Entry 6YT9 (electron microscopy, 2.70 A resolution); this record covers chains 4 and u of the 15 polymer chains in the assembly.

== Chain 4 ==
Molecule: 16S ribosomal RNA
Organism: Acinetobacter baumannii
Sequence (1544 nucleotides; row label = number of the first residue in the row):
     1 UUUAACUGAAGAGUUUGAUCAUGGCUCAGAUUGAACGCUGGCGGCAGGCU
    51 UAACACAUGCAAGUCGAGCGGGGGAAGGUAGCUUGCUACCGGACCUAGCG
   101 GCGGACGGGUGAGUAAUGCUUAGGAAUCUGCCUAUUAGUGGGGGACAACA
   151 UCUCGAAAGGGAUGCUAAUACCGCAUACGUCCUACGGGAGAAAGCAGGGG
   201 AUCUUCGGACCUUGCGCUAAUAGAUGAGCCUAAGUCGGAUUAGCUAGUUG
   251 GUGGGGUAAAGGCCUACCAAGGCGACGAUCUGUAGCGGGUCUGAGAGGAU
   301 GAUCCGCCACACUGGGACUGAGACACGGCCCAGACUCCUACGGGAGGCAG
   351 CAGUGGGGAAUAUUGGACAAUGGGGGGAACCCUGAUCCAGCCAUGCCGCG
   401 UGUGUGAAGAAGGCCUUAUGGUUGUAAAGCACUUUAAGCGAGGAGGAGGC
   451 UACUUUAGUUAAUACCUAGAGAUAGUGGACGUUACUCGCAGAAUAAGCAC
   501 CGGCUAACUCUGUGCCAGCAGCCGCGGUAAUACAGAGGGUGCGAGCGUUA
   551 AUCGGAUUUACUGGGCGUAAAGCGUGCGUAGGCGGCUUAUUAAGUCGGAU
   601 GUGAAAUCCCCGAGCUUAACUUGGGAAUUGCAUUCGAUACUGGUGAGCUA
   651 GAGUAUGGGAGAGGAUGGUAGAAUUCCAGGUGUAGCGGUGAAAUGCGUAG
   701 AGAUCUGGAGGAAUACCGAUGGCGAAGGCAGCCAUCUGGCCUAAUACUGA
   751 CGCUGAGGUACGAAAGCAUGGGGAGCAAACAGGAUUAGAUACCCUGGUAG
   801 UCCAUGCCGUAAACGAUGUCUACUAGCCGUUGGGGCCUUUGAGGCUUUAG
   851 UGGCGCAGCUAACGCGAUAAGUAGACCGCCUGGGGAGUACGGUCGCAAGA
   901 CUAAAACUCAAAUGAAUUGACGGGGGCCCGCACAAGCGGUGGAGCAUGUG
   951 GUUUAAUUCGAUGCAACGCGAAGAACCUUACCUGGCCUUGACAUACUAGA
  1001 AACUUUCCAGAGAUGGAUUGGUGCCUUCGGGAAUCUAGAUACAGGUGCUG
  1051 CAUGGCUGUCGUCAGCUCGUGUCGUGAGAUGUUGGGUUAAGUCCCGCAAC
  1101 GAGCGCAACCCUUUUCCUUACUUGCCAGCAUUUCGGAUGGGAACUUUAAG
  1151 GAUACUGCCAGUGACAAACUGGAGGAAGGCGGGGACGACGUCAAGUCAUC
  1201 AUGGCCCUUACGGCCAGGGCUACACACGUGCUACAAUGGUCGGUACAAAG
  1251 GGUUGCUACACAGCGAUGUGAUGCUAAUCUCAAAAAGCCGAUCGUAGUCC
  1301 GGAUUGGAGUCUGCAACUCGACUCCAUGAAGUCGGAAUCGCUAGUAAUCG
  1351 CGGAUCAGAAUGCCGCGGUGAAUACGUUCCCGGGCCUUGUACACACCGCC
  1401 CGUCACACCAUGGGAGUUUGUUGCACCAGAAGUAGCUAGCCUAACUGCAA
  1451 AGAGGGCGGUUACCACGGUGUGGCCGAUGACUGGGGUGAAGUCGUAACAA
  1501 GGUAGCCGUAGGGGAACCUGCGGCUGGAUCACCUCCUUAACGAA
Not modelled in the structure: 1-1384, 1531-1544
Metal / ion sites: Mg2+ site 1: A1496, A1497, G1502; Mg2+ site 2: A1497, G1502, G1505; Mg2+ site 3 near G1505 (its only coordinating residue here); Mg2+ site 4 near G1520 (its only coordinating residue here)

== Chain u ==
Molecule: 30S ribosomal protein S20
Organism: Acinetobacter baumannii
Reference sequence: D0C7N1 (D0C7N1_ACIB2); numbering as in UniProt (aligned over 1-88)
Amino-acid sequence (88 residues; row label = number of the first residue in the row):
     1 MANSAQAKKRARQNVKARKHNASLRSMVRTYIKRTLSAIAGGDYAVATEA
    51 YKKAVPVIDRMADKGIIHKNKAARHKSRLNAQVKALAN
Not modelled in the structure: 1, 88
Metal / ion sites: Mg2+: Gln6 (shared with 2 residues of chain 2)

== Chain 4 / chain u interface ==
Residue-residue contacts (16; chain 4 residue first):
  G1432(4) - Arg18(u)  hydrogen bond to the phosphate
  U1433(4) - Arg18(u)  salt bridge to the phosphate
  A1434(4) - Arg29(u)  salt bridge to the phosphate
  G1435(4) - Arg29(u)  phosphate contact
  G1435(4) - Lys33(u)  salt bridge to the phosphate
  C1436(4) - Lys33(u)  salt bridge to the phosphate
  G1454(4) - Met27(u)  hydrogen bond to the sugar
  G1454(4) - Thr30(u)  sugar contact
  G1454(4) - Arg34(u)  salt bridge to the phosphate
  G1455(4) - Ser23(u)  hydrogen bond to the sugar
  G1455(4) - Ser26(u)  hydrogen bond to the phosphate
  G1455(4) - Met27(u)  hydrogen bond to the phosphate
  G1455(4) - Thr30(u)  hydrogen bond to the phosphate
  G1456(4) - Ala22(u)  phosphate contact
  G1456(4) - Ser23(u)  phosphate contact
  G1456(4) - Ser26(u)  hydrogen bond to the phosphate
Also at the interface, not in a pair above, chain 4 (10 interface residues in all): A1444, A1453
Also at the interface, not in a pair above, chain u (11 interface residues in all): His20, Tyr31

== Summary ==
The interface between chain 4 and chain u involves 10 residues on one side and 11 on the other; the contacts
include 7 hydrogen bonds and 5 salt bridges. Polar pairs include G1454(4)-Met27(u), G1455(4)-Ser23(u) and
G1432(4)-Arg18(u).
Here chain 4 is 16S ribosomal RNA and chain u is 30S ribosomal protein S20, both from Acinetobacter baumannii.
Entry 6YT9 (Acinetobacter baumannii ribosome-tigecycline complex - 30S subunit body) was determined by
electron microscopy, deposited together with 6YPU, 6YS5 and 6YTF.
